7TR9 - chains M and R of the 19 polymer chains in the assembly; structure by electron microscopy, 3.90 A resolution.

Chain M:
Name: Cas7a
From: Pyrococcus furiosus DSM 3638
Reference sequence: Q8U333 (Q8U333_PYRFU); residue numbers follow UniProt; this construct covers 1-336
Amino-acid sequence (336 residues; row label = number of the first residue in the row):
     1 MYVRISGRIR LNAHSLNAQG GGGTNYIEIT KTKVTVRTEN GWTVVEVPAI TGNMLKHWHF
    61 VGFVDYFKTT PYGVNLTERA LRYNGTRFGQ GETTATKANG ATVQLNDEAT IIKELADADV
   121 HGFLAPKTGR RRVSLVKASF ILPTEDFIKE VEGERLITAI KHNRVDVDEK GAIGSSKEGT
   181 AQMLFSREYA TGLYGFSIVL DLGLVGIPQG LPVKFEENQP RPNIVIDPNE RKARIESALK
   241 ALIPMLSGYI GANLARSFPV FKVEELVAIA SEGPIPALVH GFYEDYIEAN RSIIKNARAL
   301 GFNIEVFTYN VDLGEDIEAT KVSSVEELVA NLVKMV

Chain R:
Molecule: crRNA
From: Escherichia coli
Sequence (45 nucleotides; each row starts with the number of its first residue):
     1 AUUGAAAGAG UGCUUCCCCA AACCCUUAAC UGGUUGUAAC AGUUG

Interface between chain M and chain R:
Residue-residue contacts (55; chain M residue first):
  Asn-17(M) / U34(R)  phosphate contact
  Ala-18(M) / G33(R)  hydrogen bond to the sugar
  Ala-18(M) / U34(R)  phosphate contact
  Gln-19(M) / G33(R)  hydrogen bond to the sugar
  Gly-20(M) / G33(R)  hydrogen bond to the sugar
  Gly-22(M) / G33(R)  base contact
  Gly-23(M) / G33(R)  base contact
  Gly-23(M) / U34(R)  base contact
  Asn-53(M) / U31(R)  hydrogen bond to the sugar
  Asn-53(M) / G32(R)  sugar contact
  Asn-53(M) / G33(R)  hydrogen bond to the phosphate
  Met-54(M) / G32(R)  hydrogen bond to the sugar
  Met-54(M) / G33(R)  phosphate contact
  Lys-56(M) / C30(R)  phosphate contact
  Lys-56(M) / U31(R)  phosphate contact
  His-57(M) / G32(R)  hydrogen bond to the sugar
  Trp-58(M) / G32(R)  base contact
  Arg-82(M) / G32(R)  base contact
  Tyr-83(M) / G32(R)  base contact
  Asn-84(M) / G32(R)  phosphate contact
  Gly-85(M) / U31(R)  sugar contact
  Gly-85(M) / G32(R)  hydrogen bond to the phosphate
  Thr-86(M) / G32(R)  phosphate contact
  Arg-87(M) / C30(R)  hydrogen bond to the phosphate
  Arg-87(M) / U31(R)  salt bridge to the phosphate
  Phe-123(M) / A29(R)  hydrogen bond to the sugar
  Phe-123(M) / C30(R)  sugar contact
  Leu-124(M) / A29(R)  base contact
  Leu-124(M) / C30(R)  base contact
  Arg-131(M) / A28(R)  hydrogen bond to the base
  Arg-131(M) / A29(R)  hydrogen bond to the base
  Arg-132(M) / A29(R)  hydrogen bond to the sugar
  Val-133(M) / A29(R)  sugar contact
  Ser-134(M) / C30(R)  hydrogen bond to the phosphate
  Lys-161(M) / A39(R)  base contact
  His-162(M) / A39(R)  salt bridge to the phosphate
  Asn-163(M) / A38(R)  sugar contact
  Asn-163(M) / A39(R)  hydrogen bond to the phosphate
  Asn-163(M) / C40(R)  base contact
  Arg-164(M) / G36(R)  base contact
  Arg-164(M) / U37(R)  sugar contact
  Arg-164(M) / A38(R)  phosphate contact
  Val-165(M) / A38(R)  phosphate contact
  Val-165(M) / C40(R)  base contact
  Met-183(M) / U37(R)  base contact
  Phe-185(M) / U37(R)  base contact
  Arg-187(M) / U34(R)  salt bridge to the phosphate
  Ala-252(M) / G32(R)  sugar contact
  Ala-252(M) / U34(R)  sugar contact
  Ala-252(M) / U35(R)  phosphate contact
  Asn-253(M) / U35(R)  hydrogen bond to the phosphate
  Ala-255(M) / G36(R)  phosphate contact
  Arg-256(M) / U35(R)  base contact
  Arg-256(M) / G36(R)  salt bridge to the phosphate
  Arg-256(M) / U37(R)  salt bridge to the phosphate
Also at the interface, not in a pair above, chain M (38 interface residues in all): His-121, Leu-184, Leu-254

In short:
The interface between chain M and chain R involves 38 residues on one side and 13 on the other; the contacts
include 16 hydrogen bonds and 5 salt bridges. Among the polar pairs are Arg-131(M)/A28(R), Arg-131(M)/A29(R)
and Ala-18(M)/G33(R).
Here chain M is Cas7a (Pyrococcus furiosus DSM 3638) and chain R is crRNA (Escherichia coli). Entry 7TR9
(Cascade complex from type I-A CRISPR-Cas system) was determined by electron microscopy, deposited together
with 7TR6, 7TR8 and 7TRA.
